Entry 6NIU (X-ray diffraction, 4.30 A resolution (low resolution: residue-level contacts below are approximate; hydrogen-bond / salt-bridge calls are withheld)); this record covers chains Z and E of the 6 polymer chains in the assembly.

[Chain Z (and E)]
Molecule: Envelope protein E
Source organism: Zika virus (isolate ZIKV/Human/French Polynesia/10087PF/2013)
Notes: chain E of this document is another copy of the same molecule, construct and numbering; everything in this record applies to it too
Reference sequence: A0A024B7W1 (POLG_ZIKVF); residues 1-405 here correspond to UniProt positions 291-695 (UniProt number = residue number + 290)
Sequence (447 residues; each row starts with the number of its first residue):
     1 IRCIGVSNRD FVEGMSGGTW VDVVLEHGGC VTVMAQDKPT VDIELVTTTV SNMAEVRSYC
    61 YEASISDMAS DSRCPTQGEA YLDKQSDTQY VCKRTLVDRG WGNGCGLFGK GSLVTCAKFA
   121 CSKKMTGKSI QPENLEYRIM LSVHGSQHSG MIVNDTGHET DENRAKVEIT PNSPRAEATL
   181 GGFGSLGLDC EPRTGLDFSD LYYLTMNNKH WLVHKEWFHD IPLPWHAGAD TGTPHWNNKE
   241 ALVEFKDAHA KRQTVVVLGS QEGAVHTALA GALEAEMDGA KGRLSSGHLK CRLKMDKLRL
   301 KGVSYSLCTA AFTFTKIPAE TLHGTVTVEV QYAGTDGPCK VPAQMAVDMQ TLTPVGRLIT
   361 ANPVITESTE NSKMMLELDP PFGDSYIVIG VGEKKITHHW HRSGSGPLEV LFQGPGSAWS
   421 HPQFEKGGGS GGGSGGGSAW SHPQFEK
Not modelled in the structure: 230-233, 404-447
Differences from the reference sequence: expression tag (406-447)
Swiss-Prot annotation at these positions:
  - region: Asp98 to Gly111 (Fusion peptide)
  - glycosylation: Asn154 (N-linked (GlcNAc...) asparagine)
  - cross-link (Glycyl lysine isopeptide (Lys-Gly)): Lys38 (interchain with G-Cter in ubiquitin), Lys281 (interchain with G-Cter in ubiquitin)
Disulfides: Cys3-Cys30, Cys60-Cys121, Cys74-Cys105, Cys92-Cys116, Cys190-Cys291, Cys308-Cys339

[Interface between chain Z and chain E]
Residue-residue contacts (61):
  Ile4(Z) with Trp101(E); Gly102(E)
  Gly5(Z) with Asp98(E)
  Ser7(Z) with Asp98(E)
  Asp98(Z) with Gly5(E)
  Trp101(Z) with Lys316(E); Ile317(E); Ala319(E); Thr327(E); Glu329(E); Met375(E)
  Gly106(Z) with Ala319(E)
  Phe108(Z) with Ile4(E); Gly5(E); Glu320(E); Thr321(E); Leu322(E)
  Gly109(Z) with Leu322(E)
  Glu244(Z) with His266(E); Ala270(E)
  Lys246(Z) with Trp211(E); Glu274(E)
  His249(Z) with His27(E); Ser285(E)
  Lys251(Z) with Val6(E)
  Leu258(Z) with His266(E); Thr267(E)
  Gly259(Z) with Gly263(E); His266(E)
  Ser260(Z) with Ser260(E); Gly263(E)
  Gln261(Z) with Gly263(E); Ala264(E); Thr267(E)
  Glu262(Z) with Gly259(E); Ser260(E)
  Gly263(Z) with Gly259(E); Ser260(E); Gln261(E)
  Ala264(Z) with Gln261(E); Ala264(E)
  His266(Z) with Leu258(E); Gly259(E)
  Thr267(Z) with Gln261(E)
  Ala319(Z) with Trp101(E); Gly106(E)
  Glu320(Z) with Trp101(E); Cys105(E); Phe108(E)
  Thr321(Z) with Trp101(E); Phe108(E)
  Leu322(Z) with Asp98(E); Arg99(E); Phe108(E); Gly109(E)
  His323(Z) with Phe108(E)
  Gly324(Z) with Phe108(E)
  Thr325(Z) with Trp101(E)
  Val326(Z) with Trp101(E)
  Thr327(Z) with Trp101(E)
  Glu377(Z) with Trp101(E)
Interface residues without a listed pair, chain Z (37 interface residues in all): Gly28, Gly102, Leu107, Lys209, Ala241, Glu274
Interface residues without a listed pair, chain E (46 interface residues in all): Gly28, Leu107, Ser149, Ile152, Glu244, Lys246, His249, Val256, Val257, Glu262, Ala272, Pro318, Val328

[Summary]
Chain Z and chain E form an interface of 37 and 46 residues respectively.
Both chains are Envelope protein E (Zika virus (isolate ZIKV/Human/French Polynesia/10087PF/2013)). Entry 6NIU
(Crystal structure of a human anti-ZIKV-DENV neutralizing antibody MZ4 in complex with ZIKV E glycoprotein)
was determined by X-ray diffraction together with 6MTX, 6MTY, 6NIP and 6NIS from the same study.
